PDB entry 8ETT | electron microscopy, 6.68 A resolution (low resolution: residue-level contacts below are approximate; hydrogen-bond / salt-bridge calls are withheld) | chains C and D of the 8 polymer chains in the assembly

Chain C:
Name: Histone H2A type 1
Organism: Xenopus laevis
Reference sequence: Q6AZJ8 (Q6AZJ8_XENLA); numbering as in UniProt (aligned over 1-130)
Chain sequence (130 residues; each row starts with the number of its first residue):
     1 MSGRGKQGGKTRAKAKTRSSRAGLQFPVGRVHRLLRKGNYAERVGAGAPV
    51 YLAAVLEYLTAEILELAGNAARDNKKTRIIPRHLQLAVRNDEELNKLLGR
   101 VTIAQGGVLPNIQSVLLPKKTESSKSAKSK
Unresolved in the structure: 1-15, 121-130

Chain D:
Name: Histone H2B 1.1
Organism: Xenopus laevis
Reference sequence: P02281 (H2B11_XENLA); residues 2-123 here correspond to UniProt positions 5-126 (UniProt number = residue number + 3)
Chain sequence (123 residues; each row starts with the number of its first residue):
     1 MAKSAPAPKKGSKKAVTKTQKKDGKKRRKTRKESYAIYVYKVLKQVHPDT
    51 GISSKAMSIMNSFVNDVFERIAGEASRLAHYNKRSTITSREIQTAVRLLL
   101 PGELAKHAVSEGTKAVTKYTSAK
Unresolved in the structure: 1-28
Differences from the reference sequence: initiating methionine (1); engineered mutation Thr30 (Ser33 in P02281)
Curated features (UniProtKB/Swiss-Prot):
  - modified residue: Lys3 (N6-acetyllysine), Lys10 (N6-acetyllysine), Ser12 (Phosphoserine), Lys13 (N6-acetyllysine), Lys18 (N6-acetyllysine)
  - glycosylation: Ser110 (O-linked (GlcNAc) serine)
  - cross-link: Lys118 (Glycyl lysine isopeptide (Lys-Gly) (interchain with G-Cter in ubiquitin))

How chain C and chain D interact:
Pairs across the interface (87; chain C residue first):
  Arg21(C) with Lys118(D); Ala122(D); Lys123(D)
  Ala22(C) with Lys118(D); Tyr119(D)
  Gly23(C) with Lys118(D)
  Leu24(C) with Ala115(D)
  Gln25(C) with Tyr38(D); Lys41(D); Val42(D)
  Phe26(C) with Tyr38(D); Val39(D); Val42(D)
  Pro27(C) with Tyr38(D)
  Arg30(C) with Glu33(D); Ser34(D); Tyr35(D); Tyr38(D)
  Val31(C) with Phe68(D)
  Leu34(C) with Tyr35(D); Phe68(D)
  Leu35(C) with Phe68(D)
  Tyr40(C) with Phe68(D); Ala72(D); His80(D)
  Ala41(C) with Ser85(D); Ile87(D)
  Glu42(C) with Ser85(D)
  Arg43(C) with Ser85(D); Thr86(D); Ile87(D)
  Val44(C) with Ile87(D)
  Gly45(C) with Ile87(D)
  Gly47(C) with Val116(D)
  Ala48(C) with Ser89(D); Ile92(D)
  Val50(C) with Tyr119(D)
  Tyr51(C) with Ile92(D); Gln93(D); Val96(D); Val109(D); Gly112(D); Val116(D)
  Leu52(C) with Phe68(D); Ile71(D)
  Ala54(C) with Glu111(D); Ala115(D)
  Val55(C) with Glu111(D)
  Leu56(C) with Val64(D); Val67(D)
  Tyr58(C) with Leu104(D); His107(D); Ala108(D); Glu111(D)
  Leu59(C) with Leu104(D)
  Glu62(C) with Leu104(D)
  Ile63(C) with Phe63(D)
  Leu64(C) with Val42(D); Leu43(D); Val46(D); His47(D)
  Glu65(C) with Val46(D); His47(D)
  Gly68(C) with His47(D)
  Arg72(C) with His47(D); Asp49(D)
  Thr77(C) with Asp49(D); Thr50(D); Gly51(D)
  Arg78(C) with Gly51(D); Ile52(D); Ser53(D)
  Ile79(C) with Thr50(D); Gly51(D); Ile52(D); Ser53(D)
  Pro81(C) with Lys55(D); Ala56(D); Ile59(D)
  Leu84(C) with Ala56(D); Ile59(D); Met60(D)
  Glu93(C) with Leu100(D); Leu104(D)
  Leu97(C) with Leu99(D); Leu100(D); Pro101(D)
Other interface residues (no listed pair), chain C (50 interface residues in all): Arg18, Arg33, Arg36, Ala46, Glu57, Ala61, Asn69, Ala71, Lys96, Leu98
Other interface residues (no listed pair), chain D (51 interface residues in all): Ser76, Thr88, Thr113

Summary:
Chain C and chain D form an interface of 50 and 51 residues respectively.
Chain C is Histone H2A type 1 and chain D is Histone H2B 1.1, both from Xenopus laevis; the structure, Class1
of the INO80-Hexasome complex, was determined by electron microscopy (same publication as 8ETS, 8ETU, 8ETV,
8ETW, 8EU9, 8EUE, 8EUF and 8EUJ).
